2ZZI - chain A; structure by X-ray diffraction, 2.80 A resolution.

# Chain A
Protein: Metallo-beta-lactamase superfamily protein
From: Thermus thermophilus
UniProtKB: Q5SHV7 (Q5SHV7_THET8); residue numbers follow UniProt; this construct covers 1-207
Chain sequence (207 residues; each row starts with the number of its first residue):
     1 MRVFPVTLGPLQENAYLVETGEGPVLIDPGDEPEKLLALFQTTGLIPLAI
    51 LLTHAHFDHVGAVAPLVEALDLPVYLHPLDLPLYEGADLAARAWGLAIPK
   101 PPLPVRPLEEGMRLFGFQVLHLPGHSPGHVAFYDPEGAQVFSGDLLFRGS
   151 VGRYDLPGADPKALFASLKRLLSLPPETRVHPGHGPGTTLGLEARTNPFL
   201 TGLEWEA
Not modelled in the structure: 1-2, 201-207
Ion coordination: Fe ion site 1: His54, His56, His125, Asp144; Fe ion site 2: Asp58, His59, Asp144, His184
What the authors report for this chain:
  - Fe ion coordination: His54, His56, Asp58, His59, His125, Asp144, His184

# In short
His54, His56, His125 and Asp144 coordinate Fe ion site 1. The Fe ion site 2 is built by Asp58, His59, Asp144
and His184. The paper reports Fe ion coordination by His54, His56 and Asp58 among others.
Chain A is Metallo-beta-lactamase superfamily protein (Thermus thermophilus); the structure, Crystal structure
of TTHA1623 in a di-iron-bound form, was determined by X-ray diffraction together with 2ZWR from the same
study.
